7EYS - chain C; structure by X-ray diffraction, 1.95 A resolution.

Chain C:
Name: 2-oxoglutarate/Fe(II)-dependent dioxygenase SptF
Source organism: Aspergillus sp
UniProt: A0A6J4CX17 (A0A6J4CX17_9EURO); numbering as in UniProt (aligned over 4-285)
Amino-acid sequence (296 residues; each row starts with the number of its first residue):
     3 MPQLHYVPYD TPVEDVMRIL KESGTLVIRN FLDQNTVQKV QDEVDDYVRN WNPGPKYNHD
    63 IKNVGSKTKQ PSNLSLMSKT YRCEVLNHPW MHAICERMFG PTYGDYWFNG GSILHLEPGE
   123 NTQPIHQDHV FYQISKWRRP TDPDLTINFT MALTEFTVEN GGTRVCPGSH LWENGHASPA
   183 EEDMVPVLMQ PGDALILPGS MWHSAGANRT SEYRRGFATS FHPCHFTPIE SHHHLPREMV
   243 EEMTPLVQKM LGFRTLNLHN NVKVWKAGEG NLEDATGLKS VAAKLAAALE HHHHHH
Disordered / not traced: 3, 281-298
Differences from the reference sequence: initiating methionine (3); expression tag (286-298)
Metal / ion sites: Fe2+: D130, H205 (together with 2-oxoglutaric acid)
Small-molecule neighbours:
  - Andiconin D (0CC): H61, I63, N65, V66, Q72, N111, G112, G113, S114, L116, Q125, H128, D130, F133, T148, N150, A220, S222, I231
  - 2-oxoglutaric acid (AKG): Q72, L116, Q125, H128, D130, F158, T165, H205, A207, R216
Reported in the primary citation:
  - binding site for Andiconin D: I63, N65, S114, F133, T148, N150, I231
  - mutagenesis - S114A, F133Y, T148S: unchanged catalytic activity on Andiconin D
  - mutagenesis - N65A, F133A (1000-fold), N150A: decreased catalytic activity on Andiconin D
  - mutagenesis - T148A: decreased expression
  - mutagenesis - I63A: abolished catalytic activity on Andiconin D

Summary:
Chain C binds 2-oxoglutaric acid and Andiconin D. D130 and H205 coordinate Fe2+. The paper reports a binding
site for Andiconin D at I63, N65 and S114 among others; N65A, F133A and N150A reduce catalytic activity on
Andiconin D; 8 substitutions were tested in all.
Chain C is 2-oxoglutarate/Fe(II)-dependent dioxygenase SptF (Aspergillus sp); the structure, Complex structure
of SptF with Fe, alpha-ketoglutarate, and andiconin D, was determined by X-ray diffraction (same publication
as 7EYR, 7EYT, 7EYU, 7EYW and 7FCB).
